PDB entry 7KGK | X-ray diffraction, 2.60 A resolution | chains A and B

# Chain A
Name: Spike protein S1
Organism: Severe acute respiratory syndrome coronavirus 2
Notes: fragment: receptor binding domain
Reference sequence: P0DTC2 (SPIKE_SARS2); residue numbers follow UniProt; this construct covers 333-527
Amino-acid sequence (195 residues; row label = number of the first residue in the row):
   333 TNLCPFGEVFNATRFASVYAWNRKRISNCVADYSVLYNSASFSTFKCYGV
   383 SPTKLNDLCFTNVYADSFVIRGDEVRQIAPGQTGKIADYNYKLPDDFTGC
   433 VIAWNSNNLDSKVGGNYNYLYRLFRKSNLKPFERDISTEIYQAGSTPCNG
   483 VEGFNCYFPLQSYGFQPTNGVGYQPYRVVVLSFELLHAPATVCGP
Cystine bridges: Cys336-Cys361, Cys379-Cys432, Cys391-Cys525, Cys480-Cys488
Swiss-Prot annotation at these positions:
  - region: Arg403 to Asp405 (Integrin-binding motif), Asn448 to Phe456 (Immunodominant HLA epitope recognized by the CD8+)
  - glycosylation: Asn343 (N-linked (GlcNAc...) (complex) asparagine)
  - natural variant: Gly339 (G339D: In strain: Omicron/BA.1, Omicron/BA.2 and 4 more; G339H: In strain: Omicron/BA.2.75, Omicron/XBB.1.5 and 1 more), Arg346 (R346K: In strain: Mu/B.1.621; R346T: In strain: Omicron/BQ.1.1, Omicron/XBB.1.5 and 1 more), Leu368 (L368I: In strain: Omicron/XBB.1.5, Omicron/EG.5.1), Ser371 (S371F: In strain: Omicron/BA.2, Omicron/BA.2.12.1 and 6 more; S371L: In strain: Omicron/BA.1), Ser373 (S373P: In strain: Omicron/BA.1, Omicron/BA.2 and 7 more), Ser375 (S375F: In strain: Omicron/BA.1, Omicron/BA.2 and 7 more), Thr376 (T376A: In strain: Omicron/BA.2, Omicron/BA.2.12.1 and 5 more), Asp405 (D405N: In strain: Omicron/BA.2, Omicron/BA.2.12.1 and 6 more), Arg408 (R408S: In strain: Omicron/BA.2, Omicron/BA.2.12.1 and 6 more), Lys417 (K417N: In strain: Beta/B.1.351, Omicron/BA.1 and 8 more; K417T: In strain: Gamma/P.1), Asn440 (N440K: In strain: Omicron/BA.1, Omicron/BA.2 and 7 more), Lys444 (K444T: In strain: Omicron/BQ.1.1), 16 further natural variant entries in UniProt
  - mutagenesis: Asn343 (N343Q: Reduced viral infectivity), Leu452 (L452R: Increased resistance to neutralizing antibodies. Decreases HLA binding to NF9 epitope. Increased binding affinity to human ACE2), Tyr453 (Y453F: Decreased HLA binding to NF9 epitope. Increased binding affinity to human ACE2), Ala475 (A475V: Increased resistance to neutralizing antibodies), Val483 (V483A: Increased resistance to neutralizing antibodies), Glu484 (E484D: Increased replication in human TMEM106B overexpressing cells), Phe490 (F490L: Increased resistance to neutralizing antibodies and human covalescent sera neutralization), Gln493 (Q493N: Reduced host ACE2-binding affinity in vitro; Q493Y: Reduced host ACE2-binding affinity in vitro), Asn501 (N501T: Reduced host ACE2-binding affinity in vitro; N501Y: Increased binding affinity to human ACE2), His519 (H519P: Increased resistance to human covalescent sera neutralization)
What the authors report for this chain:
  - mutagenesis - K417N: unchanged binding to Sb16, Sybody-16, Synthetic Nanobody (chain B)
  - mutagenesis - N501Y: decreased binding to Sb16, Sybody-16, Synthetic Nanobody (chain B)

# Chain B
Name: Sb16, Sybody-16, Synthetic Nanobody
Organism: synthetic construct
Notes: antibody fragment or engineered binder
Amino-acid sequence (119 residues; row label = number of the first residue in the row):
     1 QVQLVESGGGLVQAGGSLRLSCAASGFPVAYKTMWWYRQAPGKEREWVAA
    51 IESYGIKWTRYADSVKGRFTISRDNAKNTVYLQMNSLKPEDTAVYYCIVW
   101 VGAQYHGQGTQVTVSAGRA
Cystine bridges: Cys22-Cys97
What the authors report for this chain:
  - conformationally variable residues (loop rearrangement): Tyr54

# How chain A and chain B interact
Pairs across the interface (43):
  Arg403(A) with Tyr54(B)
  Glu406(A) with Tyr54(B), hydrogen bond
  Lys417(A) with Tyr54(B)
  Val445(A) with Arg45(B)
  Gly446(A) with Tyr37(B), hydrogen bond (backbone-side chain)
  Gly447(A) with Tyr37(B), hydrogen bond (backbone-side chain)
  Tyr449(A) with Trp35(B), hydrophobic; Ile98(B); Trp100(B); Gln104(B)
  Leu452(A) with Trp100(B), hydrophobic
  Tyr453(A) with Ser53(B), hydrogen bond; Tyr54(B), hydrophobic
  Leu455(A) with Tyr31(B); Ser53(B); Tyr54(B), hydrophobic
  Phe456(A) with Tyr31(B), hydrophobic
  Glu484(A) with Phe27(B); Pro28(B); Lys32(B), salt bridge; Val101(B)
  Gly485(A) with Pro28(B)
  Tyr489(A) with Ala30(B), hydrophobic; Tyr31(B), hydrophobic
  Phe490(A) with Trp100(B), hydrophobic
  Leu492(A) with Trp100(B)
  Gln493(A) with Tyr31(B); Lys32(B); Thr33(B), hydrogen bond (side chain-backbone); Ser53(B); Trp100(B), hydrogen bond (side chain-backbone)
  Ser494(A) with Thr33(B); Trp35(B); Trp100(B)
  Tyr495(A) with Trp35(B)
  Gly496(A) with Trp35(B)
  Gln498(A) with Tyr37(B); Trp47(B)
  Asn501(A) with Arg60(B), hydrogen bond
  Gly502(A) with Arg60(B)
  Tyr505(A) with Glu52(B); Lys57(B); Arg60(B)
Other interface residues (no listed pair), chain A (26 interface residues in all): Cys488, Thr500
Other interface residues (no listed pair), chain B (21 interface residues in all): Glu44, Gly102
From the paper, about this interface:
  - pairs named by the authors: Lys417(A)-Tyr54(B), Glu484(A)-Lys32(B) (hydrogen bond), Asn501(A)-Arg60(B)
  - epitope / paratope residues, chain A: Lys417(A), Glu484(A), Asn501(A)
  - epitope / paratope residues, chain B: Lys32(B), Tyr37(B), Glu44(B), Trp47(B), Ala50(B), Ile98(B)

# In short
26 residues of chain A and 21 residues of chain B are in contact; the contacts include 7 hydrogen bonds and 1
salt bridge. Among the polar pairs are Glu484(A)-Lys32(B), Glu406(A)-Tyr54(B) and Gly446(A)-Tyr37(B). The
paper describes contacts between Lys417(A) and Tyr54(B) and Asn501(A) and Arg60(B); a hydrogen bond between
Glu484(A) and Lys32(B). From the paper: N501Y of chain A reduces binding to Sb16, Sybody-16, Synthetic
Nanobody (chain B); epitope/paratope residues Lys417(A), Glu484(A) and Lys32(B) among others.
Chain A is Spike protein S1 (Severe acute respiratory syndrome coronavirus 2) and chain B is Sb16, Sybody-16,
Synthetic Nanobody (synthetic construct); the structure, Crystal structure of synthetic nanobody (Sb16)
complexes with SARS-CoV-2 receptor binding domain, was determined by X-ray diffraction, deposited together
with 7KLW, 7MFU, 7N0G and 7N0H.
